Entry 8ATF (electron microscopy, 3.45 A resolution); this record covers chains K and M of the 12 polymer chains in the assembly.

[Chain K]
Molecule: 227-nt DNA strand
Sequence (227 nucleotides; numbered -73 to 153; the number before each row is that of its first residue; numbers below 1 keep their minus sign (DC-73 is residue -73)):
   -73 CTGGAGAATCCCGGTGCCGAGGCCGCTCAATTGGTCGTAGACAGCTCTAG
   -23 CACCGCTTAAACGCACGTACGCGCTGTCCCCCGCGTTTTAACCGCCAAGG
    27 GGATTACTCCCTAGTCTCCAGGCACGTGTCAGATATATACATCCTGTGCA
    77 TGTATTGAACAGCGACCTTGCCGGTGCCAGTCGGATAGTGTTCCGAGCTC
   127 CCACTCTAGAGGATCCCCGGGTACCGA
Unresolved in the structure: -73, 71-153

[Chain M]
Protein: Histone H3.2
From: Homo sapiens
UniProtKB: Q71DI3 (H32_HUMAN); residues 1-135 here correspond to UniProt positions 2-136 (UniProt number = residue number + 1)
Sequence (135 residues; numbered 1 to 135; the number before each row is that of its first residue):
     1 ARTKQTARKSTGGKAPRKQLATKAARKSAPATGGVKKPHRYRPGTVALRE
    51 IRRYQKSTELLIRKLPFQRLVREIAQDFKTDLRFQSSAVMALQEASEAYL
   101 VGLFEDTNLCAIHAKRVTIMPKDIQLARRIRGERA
Unresolved in the structure: 1-39, 135
Swiss-Prot annotation at these positions:
  - modified residue: Arg2 (Asymmetric dimethylarginine), Thr3 (Phosphothreonine), Lys4 (Allysine), Gln5 (5-glutamyl dopamine), Thr6 (Phosphothreonine), Arg8 (Citrulline), Lys9 (N6,N6,N6-trimethyllysine), Ser10 (ADP-ribosylserine), Thr11 (Phosphothreonine), Lys14 (N6-(2-hydroxyisobutyryl)lysine), Arg17 (Asymmetric dimethylarginine), Lys18 (N6-(2-hydroxyisobutyryl)lysine), Lys23 (N6-(2-hydroxyisobutyryl)lysine), Arg26 (Citrulline), Lys27 (N6,N6,N6-trimethyllysine), Ser28 (ADP-ribosylserine), Lys36 (N6,N6,N6-trimethyllysine), Lys37 (N6-methyllysine), Tyr41 (Phosphotyrosine), Lys56 (N6,N6,N6-trimethyllysine) and 8 more in UniProt
  - lipidation: Lys18 (N6-decanoyllysine), Cys110 (S-palmitoyl cysteine)

[How chain K and chain M interact]
Pairs across the interface - 13 pairs, chain K then chain M:
  DG-24(K) - Arg83(M)  sugar contact
  DG-24(K) - Phe84(M)  sugar contact
  DG-24(K) - Gln85(M)  phosphate contact
  DG-24(K) - Ser86(M)  phosphate contact
  DC-23(K) - Arg72(M)  salt bridge to the phosphate
  DC-23(K) - Arg83(M)  phosphate contact
  DC-23(K) - Phe84(M)  hydrogen bond to the phosphate
  DA-14(K) - Arg63(M)  hydrogen bond to the phosphate
  DA-5(K) - Pro43(M)  phosphate contact
  DC-4(K) - Thr118(M)  phosphate contact
  DG-3(K) - Arg116(M)  phosphate contact
  DG-3(K) - Val117(M)  hydrogen bond to the phosphate
  DG-3(K) - Thr118(M)  hydrogen bond to the phosphate
Interface residues without a listed pair, chain K (8 interface residues in all): DA-13, DC-2
Interface residues without a listed pair, chain M (13 interface residues in all): Leu82, Lys115, Met120

[In short]
Chain K and chain M form an interface of 8 and 13 residues respectively; the contacts include 4 hydrogen bonds
and 1 salt bridge. Among the polar pairs are DC-23(K)-Phe84(M), DA-14(K)-Arg63(M) and DG-3(K)-Val117(M).
Chain K is a 227-nt DNA strand and chain M is Histone H3.2 (Homo sapiens); the structure, Nucleosome-bound
Ino80 ATPase, was determined by electron microscopy together with 8AV6 from the same study.
